Entry 5WNU (X-ray diffraction, 3.40 A resolution); this record covers chains A and T of the 23 polymer chains in the assembly.

Chain A:
Molecule: 16S Ribosomal RNA rRNA
Source organism: Thermus thermophilus (strain HB8 / ATCC 27634 / DSM 579)
Sequence (1522 nucleotides; each row starts with the number of its first residue; note: 42 numbers in that range are skipped by the numbering (no residue carries them; nothing is unmodelled there); a row labelled like 190A-190L holds insertion residues (190A, then the next letters in order); numbering starts at 0):
     0 UUUGUUGGAGAGUUUGAUCCUGGCUCAGGGUGAACGCUGGCGGCGUGCCU
    50 AAGACAUGCAAGUCGUGCGGG
    73 CCGCGGGGUUUU
    88 ACUCCG
    95 UGGUC
   101 AGCGGCGGACGGGUGAGUAACGCGUGGGU
  129A G
   130 ACCUACCCGGAAGAGGGGGACAACCCGGGGAAACUCGGGCUAAUCCCCCA
   180 UGUGGACCCGC
190A-190L CCCUUGGGGUGU
   191 GUCCAAAGGGCUUU
   216 GCCCGCUUCCGGAUGGGCCCGCGUCCCAUCAGCUAGUUGGUGGGGUAAUG
   266 GCCCACCAAGGCGACGACGGGUAGCCGGUCUGAGAGGAUGGCCGGCCACA
   316 GGGGCACUGAGACACGGGCCCCACUCCUACGGGAGGCAGCAGUUAGGAAU
   366 CUUCCGCAAUGGGCGCAAGCCUGACGGAGCGACGCCGCUUGGAGGAAGAA
   416 GCCCUUCGGGGUGUAAACUCCUGAA
   442 CCCGGGACGAAACCCCCGACGA
   474 GGGGACUGACGGUACCGGG
   494 GUAAUAGCGCCGGCCAACUCCGUGCCAGCAGCCGCGGUAAUACGGAGGGC
   544 GCGAGCGUUACCCGGAUUCACUGGGCGUAAAGGGCGUGUAGGCGGCCUGG
   594 GGCGUCCCAUGUGAAAGACCACGGCUCAACCGUGGGGGAGCGUGGGAUAC
   644 GCUCAGGCUAGACGGUGGGAGAGGGUGGUGGAAUUCCCGGAGUAGCGGUG
   694 AAAUGCGCAGAUACCGGGAGGAACGCCGAUGGCGAAGGCAGCCACCUGGU
   744 CCACCCGUGACGCUGAGGCGCGAAAGCGUGGGGAGCAAACCGGAUUAGAU
   794 ACCCGGGUAGUCCACGCCCUAAACGAUGCGCGCUAGGUCUCUGGGUCU
   848 CCUGGGGGCCGAAGCUAACGCGUUAAGCGCGCCGCCUGGGGAGUACGGCC
   898 GCAAGGCUGAAACUCAAAGGAAUUGACGGGGGCCCGCACAAGCGGUGGAG
   948 CAUGUGGUUUAAUUCGAAGXAACGCGAAGAACCUUACCAGGCCUUGACAU
   998 GCUAGG
 1003A G
  1004 AACCCGGGUGAAAGCCUGGGGUGCCCC
1030A-1030D GCGA
  1031 GGGGAGCCCUAGCACAGGUGCUGCAUGGCCGUCGUCAGCUCGUGCCGUGA
  1081 GGUGUUGGGUUAAGUCCCGCAACGAGCGCAACCCCCGCCGUUAGUUGCCA
  1131 GCGGUUCGGCCGGGCACUCUAACGGGACUGCCCGCGAAA
  1171 GCGGGAGGAAGGAGGGGACGACGUCUGGUCAGCAUGGCCCUUACGGCCUG
  1221 GGCGACACACGUGCUACAAUGCCCACUACAAAGCGAUGCCACCCGGCAAC
  1271 GGGGAGCUAAUCGCAAAAAGGUGGGCCCAGUUCGGAUUGGGGUCUGCAAC
  1321 CCGACCCCAUGAAGCCGGAAUCGCUAGUAAUCGCGGAUCAG
 1361A C
  1362 CAUGCCGCGGUGAAUACGUUCCCGGGCCUUGUACACACXGCCXGUXACGC
  1412 CAUGGGAGCGGGCUCUACCCGAAGUCGCCGGG
  1446 AGCCUACGGG
  1459 CAGGCGCCGAGGGUAGGGCCCGUGACUGGGGCGAAGUCGUAACAAGGUAG
  1509 CUGUACCGGAAGGUGCGGCUGGAUCCACUCCUUUCU
Disordered / not traced: 0-4, 1534-1538
Sequence notes: conflict C1534 (A132811 in 55771382), A1535 (C132812 in 55771382)
Modified / non-standard residues: PSU (pseudouridine-5'-monophosphate) at position 516, 7MG (7N-methyl-8-hydroguanosine-5'-monophosphate) at position 527, M2G (N2-dimethylguanosine-5'-monophosphate) at position 966, 5MC (5-methylcytidine-5'-monophosphate) at position 967, 2MG (2N-methylguanosine-5'-monophosphate) at position 1207, 5MC (5-methylcytidine-5'-monophosphate) at position 1400, 4OC (4n,o2'-methylcytidine-5'-monophosphate) at position 1402, 5MC (5-methylcytidine-5'-monophosphate) at position 1404, 5MC (5-methylcytidine-5'-monophosphate) at position 1407, UR3 (3-methyluridine-5'-monophoshate) at position 1498, MA6 (6N-dimethyladenosine-5'-monophoshate) at position 1518, MA6 (6N-dimethyladenosine-5'-monophoshate) at position 1519, PSU (pseudouridine-5'-monophosphate) at position 1540, PSU (pseudouridine-5'-monophosphate) at position 1541
Metal / ion sites: Mg2+ site 1: U5, G6 (shared with 1 residue of chain D); K+ site 1 near U14 (its only coordinating residue here); Mg2+ site 2 near G15 (its only coordinating residue here); Mg2+ site 3 near G21 (its only coordinating residue here); Mg2+ site 4 near G28 (its only coordinating residue here); Mg2+ site 5 near G38 (its only coordinating residue here); Mg2+ site 6 near A53 (its only coordinating residue here); Mg2+ site 7: G61, U62; Mg2+ site 8: G66, C381; Mg2+ site 9: G69, G70, U98; Mg2+ site 10: U83, C1543; Mg2+ site 11: G107, G324; 14 more K+ sites not listed; 73 more Mg2+ sites not listed
Small-molecule neighbours: B6M ((1R,2S,3S,4R,6R)-4,6-diamino-2-{[3-O-(2,6-diamino-2,6-dideoxy-alpha-L-altropyranosyl)-beta-L-arabinofuranosyl]oxy}-3-hydroxycyclohexyl 2-amino-2-deoxy-alpha-D-allopyranoside): G1405, U1406, 5MC_1407, A1408, C1409, G1489, C1490, G1491, A1492, A1493, G1494, U1495
From the paper describing this entry:
  - conformationally variable residues: A1492
  - binding site for the 3-nt RNA strand: A1492

Chain T:
Protein: 30S ribosomal protein S20
Source organism: Thermus thermophilus (strain HB8 / ATCC 27634 / DSM 579)
UniProt: P80380 (RS20_THET8); residue numbers follow UniProt; this construct covers 8-106
Amino-acid sequence (99 residues; each row starts with the number of its first residue):
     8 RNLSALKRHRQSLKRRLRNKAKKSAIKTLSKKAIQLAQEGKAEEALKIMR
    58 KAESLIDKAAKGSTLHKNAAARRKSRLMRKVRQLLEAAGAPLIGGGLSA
Metal / ion sites: Mg2+ near Ser-11 (its only coordinating residue here)

Chain A / chain T interface:
Residue-residue contacts (97; chain A residue first):
  A60(A) with Leu-10(T), sugar contact
  G61(A) with Leu-10(T), phosphate contact
  G102(A) with Arg-17(T), salt bridge to the phosphate
  C103(A) with Lys-14(T), salt bridge to the phosphate; Arg-17(T), salt bridge to the phosphate; Lys-21(T), sugar contact
  G104(A) with Lys-14(T), hydrogen bond to the base; Gln-18(T), phosphate contact; Lys-21(T), salt bridge to the phosphate
  G105(A) with Gln-18(T), phosphate contact; Arg-22(T), salt bridge to the phosphate
  C106(A) with Arg-15(T), base contact
  G107(A) with Arg-15(T), hydrogen bond to the base
  G108(A) with Arg-15(T), hydrogen bond to the base
  C132(A) with Lys-74(T), hydrogen bond to the phosphate; Asn-75(T), hydrogen bond to the phosphate
  U133(A) with Lys-74(T), salt bridge to the phosphate
  C175(A) with Arg-25(T), sugar contact
  C176(A) with Lys-29(T), salt bridge to the phosphate
  C177(A) with Lys-65(T), salt bridge to the phosphate
  C178(A) with Lys-65(T), salt bridge to the phosphate
  A185(A) with Ala-78(T), phosphate contact; Lys-81(T), hydrogen bond to the sugar
  C186(A) with Ala-78(T), sugar contact; Lys-81(T), sugar contact; Ser-82(T), hydrogen bond to the phosphate; Met-85(T), hydrogen bond to the sugar
  C187(A) with Ser-82(T), hydrogen bond to the phosphate; Met-85(T), sugar contact; Arg-86(T), sugar contact; Arg-89(T), hydrogen bond to the sugar; Gly-103(T), base contact; Leu-104(T), base contact; Ser-105(T), hydrogen bond to the base
  C188(A) with Arg-89(T), hydrogen bond to the sugar; Ser-105(T), hydrogen bond to the base
  G190K(A) with Ser-105(T), base contact
  U190L(A) with Ser-105(T), hydrogen bond to the base; Ala-106(T), base contact
  G191(A) with Met-85(T), base contact; Gly-101(T), hydrogen bond to the sugar; Gly-102(T), hydrogen bond to the sugar; Gly-103(T), hydrogen bond to the base; Leu-104(T), sugar contact; Ser-105(T), base contact
  U192(A) with Arg-57(T), sugar contact; Glu-60(T), hydrogen bond to the sugar; Gly-102(T), sugar contact; Gly-103(T), sugar contact
  C193(A) with Arg-57(T), salt bridge to the phosphate; Glu-60(T), sugar contact; Ser-61(T), hydrogen bond to the phosphate; Asp-64(T), hydrogen bond to the sugar
  C194(A) with Ser-61(T), hydrogen bond to the phosphate; Asp-64(T), sugar contact; Lys-65(T), salt bridge to the phosphate; Lys-68(T), phosphate contact
  A195(A) with Lys-65(T), phosphate contact; Lys-68(T), salt bridge to the phosphate
  A196(A) with Lys-68(T), salt bridge to the phosphate
  G258(A) with Arg-86(T), salt bridge to the phosphate
  G259(A) with Arg-83(T), salt bridge to the phosphate; Lys-87(T), salt bridge to the phosphate
  G260(A) with Arg-83(T), salt bridge to the phosphate
  U261(A) with Arg-79(T), salt bridge to the phosphate; Arg-83(T), base contact
  A262(A) with Lys-74(T), sugar contact; Asn-75(T), hydrogen bond to the sugar; Ala-76(T), sugar contact
  A263(A) with Arg-79(T), salt bridge to the phosphate
  C322(A) with Arg-23(T), sugar contact
  U323(A) with Ser-19(T), sugar contact; Arg-22(T), phosphate contact; Arg-23(T), sugar contact; Asn-26(T), hydrogen bond to the phosphate
  G324(A) with Arg-22(T), salt bridge to the phosphate; Asn-26(T), hydrogen bond to the phosphate; Ser-70(T), hydrogen bond to the phosphate
  A325(A) with Ser-70(T), phosphate contact
  G332(A) with Leu-10(T), phosphate contact
  G333(A) with His-16(T), sugar contact
  U1436(A) with Arg-23(T), salt bridge to the phosphate
  G1438(A) with Lys-34(T), salt bridge to the phosphate
  C1439(A) with Lys-38(T), salt bridge to the phosphate
  G1453(A) with Leu-36(T), sugar contact; Lys-39(T), hydrogen bond to the phosphate
  G1454(A) with Ala-32(T), phosphate contact; Leu-36(T), sugar contact; Lys-39(T), salt bridge to the phosphate
  G1455(A) with Ala-28(T), phosphate contact; Ser-31(T), phosphate contact; Ala-32(T), phosphate contact; Thr-35(T), hydrogen bond to the phosphate
  C1459(A) with Lys-27(T), phosphate contact; Ala-28(T), phosphate contact; Ser-31(T), hydrogen bond to the phosphate
  A1460(A) with Lys-27(T), salt bridge to the phosphate
Also at the interface, not in a pair above, chain A (52 interface residues in all): C131, C174, A349, G350, C1437
Also at the interface, not in a pair above, chain T (53 interface residues in all): Arg-8, Asn-9, Leu-13, Leu-24, His-73, Arg-80

Summary:
Chain A and chain T form an interface of 52 and 53 residues respectively, with 28 hydrogen bonds and 25 salt
bridges. Polar pairs include G104(A)/Lys-14(T), G107(A)/Arg-15(T) and G108(A)/Arg-15(T). Chain A binds
compound B6M. From the paper: a binding site for the 3-nt RNA strand at A1492(A); conformational variability
at A1492(A).
Here chain A is 16S Ribosomal RNA rRNA and chain T is 30S ribosomal protein S20, both from Thermus
thermophilus (strain HB8 / ATCC 27634 / DSM 579). Entry 5WNU (Crystal Structure of 30S ribosomal subunit from
Thermus thermophilus) was determined by X-ray diffraction together with 5WNP, 5WNQ, 5WNR, 5WNS, 5WNT and 5WNV
from the same study.
